PDB entry 7TZE | X-ray diffraction, 2.12 A resolution | chains A and C

[Chain A (and C)]
Molecule: Lymphocyte activation gene 3 protein
Source organism: Mus musculus
Notes: fragment: ectodomain; chain C of this document is another copy of the same molecule, construct and numbering; everything in this record applies to it too
Reference sequence: Q61790 (LAG3_MOUSE); residue numbers follow UniProt; this construct covers 23-254
Amino-acid sequence (232 residues; row label = number of the first residue in the row):
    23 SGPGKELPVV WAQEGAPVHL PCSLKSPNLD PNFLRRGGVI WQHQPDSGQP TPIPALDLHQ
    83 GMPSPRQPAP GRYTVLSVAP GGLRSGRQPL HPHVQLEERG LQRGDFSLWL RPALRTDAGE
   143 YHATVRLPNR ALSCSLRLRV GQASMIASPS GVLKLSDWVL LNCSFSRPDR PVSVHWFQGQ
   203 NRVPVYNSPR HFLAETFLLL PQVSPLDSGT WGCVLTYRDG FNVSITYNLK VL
Unresolved in the structure: 23-27, 69-92 (chain C: 23-26, 72-86)
Swiss-Prot annotation at these positions:
  - glycosylation (N-linked (GlcNAc...) asparagine): N184, N244
  - mutagenesis: R94 (R94E: Decreased binding to MHC class II), Y95 (Y95F: No significant effect on MHC class II-binding), R121 (R121A: No significant effect on MHC class II-binding)
Cystine bridges: C44-C156, C185-C235
Covalently attached groups: N-acetylglucosamine (NAG) linked to N184, N244
From the paper describing this entry:
  - conformationally variable residues (loop rearrangement): G103 to P111
  - self-association interface (contacts with another copy of this molecule); pairs are residue here / residue on that copy: W180-F214, L182-W180, F219-W180, L221-W180, W180
  - post-translational modification sites: N184

[Chain A / chain C interface]
Residue-residue contacts (16):
  S170(A) with L182(C); F219(C)
  P171(A) with E217(C)
  W180(A) with L182(C), hydrophobic; F214(C); A216(C), hydrophobic; F219(C), hydrophobic
  L182(A) with S170(C); W180(C), hydrophobic; L182(C), hydrophobic
  F214(A) with W180(C)
  A216(A) with W180(C), hydrophobic
  F219(A) with S170(C); P171(C), hydrophobic; W180(C), hydrophobic
  L221(A) with W180(C), hydrophobic
Interface residues without a listed pair, chain A (9 interface residues in all): E217
Interface residues without a listed pair, chain C (9 interface residues in all): L221

[In short]
Chain A and chain C each contribute 9 residues to their interface. Curated annotation (UniProt) lists 3
mutagenesis sites on chain A. From the paper: a modification site at N184(A); conformational variability at
G103(A).
Both chains are Lymphocyte activation gene 3 protein (Mus musculus). Entry 7TZE (Structure of murine LAG3
domains 1-2) was determined by X-ray diffraction together with 7TZ2, 7TZG and 7TZH from the same study.
